PDB entry 9H4P | electron microscopy, 2.44 A resolution | chains B5 and B6 of the 108 polymer chains in the assembly

Chain B5 (and B6):
Name: Tail tube protein
From: Haloferax tailed virus 1
Notes: chain B6 of this document is another copy of the same molecule, construct and numbering; everything in this record applies to it too
UniProtKB: A0A410N6U0 (A0A410N6U0_HFTV1); numbering as in UniProt (aligned over 1-158)
Amino-acid sequence (158 residues; numbered 1 to 158; the number before each row is that of its first residue):
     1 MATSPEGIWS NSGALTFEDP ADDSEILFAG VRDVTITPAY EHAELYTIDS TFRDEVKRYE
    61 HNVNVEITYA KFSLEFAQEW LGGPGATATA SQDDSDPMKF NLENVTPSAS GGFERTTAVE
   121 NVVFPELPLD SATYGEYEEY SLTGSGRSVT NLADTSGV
Not modelled in the structure: 1, 158

How chain B5 and chain B6 interact:
Pairs across the interface (104):
  Leu27(B5) with Ala2(B6); Thr3(B6); Pro5(B6)
  Phe28(B5) with Pro5(B6)
  Ala29(B5) with Pro5(B6), hydrophobic
  Arg58(B5) with Thr51(B6)
  Glu60(B5) with Tyr46(B6); Thr51(B6)
  His61(B5) with Tyr46(B6), hydrogen bond (backbone-side chain); Thr51(B6), hydrogen bond (backbone-backbone); Phe52(B6)
  Ala70(B5) with Gly7(B6)
  Lys71(B5) with Glu6(B6); Gly7(B6)
  Phe72(B5) with Pro5(B6); Glu6(B6), hydrogen bond (backbone-backbone); Ile8(B6), hydrophobic; Phe113(B6); Arg115(B6)
  Ser73(B5) with Pro5(B6)
  Leu74(B5) with Phe113(B6), hydrophobic; Ala153(B6); Asp154(B6)
  Glu75(B5) with Ala2(B6)
  Ala77(B5) with Leu152(B6), hydrophobic
  Gln78(B5) with Leu152(B6), hydrogen bond (side chain-backbone)
  Trp80(B5) with Pro38(B6); Tyr40(B6), hydrophobic; Arg58(B6), hydrogen bond (backbone-side chain)
  Leu81(B5) with Arg58(B6); Leu152(B6), hydrophobic
  Thr89(B5) with Asn151(B6); Leu152(B6), hydrogen bond (backbone-backbone)
  Ala90(B5) with Val149(B6); Thr150(B6)
  Ser91(B5) with His61(B6), hydrogen bond; Ser148(B6); Val149(B6), hydrogen bond (backbone-backbone)
  Gln92(B5) with Tyr40(B6), hydrogen bond (backbone-side chain); Arg58(B6)
  Asp94(B5) with Arg58(B6), salt bridge
  Ser95(B5) with Lys57(B6); Arg58(B6), hydrogen bond (backbone-backbone)
  Asp96(B5) with Lys57(B6), salt bridge; Arg58(B6), hydrogen bond (backbone-side chain)
  Pro97(B5) with His42(B6); Val56(B6); Arg58(B6)
  Lys99(B5) with Glu55(B6), salt bridge; Val56(B6)
  Asn121(B5) with Arg53(B6), hydrogen bond (backbone-side chain)
  Val123(B5) with His42(B6); Val56(B6), hydrophobic
  Phe124(B5) with His42(B6)
  Pro125(B5) with Ala39(B6); Tyr40(B6), hydrogen bond (backbone-backbone); His42(B6)
  Glu126(B5) with Thr37(B6); Pro38(B6); Ala39(B6)
  Leu127(B5) with Thr37(B6); Pro38(B6), hydrogen bond (backbone-backbone)
  Pro128(B5) with Ile36(B6); Thr37(B6)
  Leu129(B5) with Ile36(B6), hydrogen bond (backbone-backbone); Pro38(B6); Arg115(B6), hydrogen bond (backbone-side chain); Thr117(B6); Val149(B6), hydrophobic; Leu152(B6), hydrophobic
  Asp130(B5) with Val34(B6); Thr35(B6); Ile36(B6), hydrogen bond (backbone-backbone); Asn104(B6), hydrogen bond; Arg115(B6), salt bridge; Thr117(B6), hydrogen bond
  Ser131(B5) with Val34(B6)
  Ala132(B5) with Ser10(B6); Asp33(B6); Val34(B6), hydrogen bond (backbone-backbone)
  Thr133(B5) with Ser10(B6), hydrogen bond (backbone-side chain); Arg32(B6); Asp33(B6)
  Tyr134(B5) with Asn11(B6); Arg32(B6), hydrogen bond (backbone-backbone); Asp33(B6)
  Gly135(B5) with Trp9(B6); Asn11(B6), hydrogen bond (backbone-side chain)
  Glu136(B5) with Trp9(B6); Ser10(B6), hydrogen bond (backbone-side chain)
  Tyr137(B5) with Ile8(B6); Trp9(B6); Ser10(B6)
  Glu138(B5) with Ile8(B6), hydrogen bond (backbone-backbone); Ser10(B6); Thr106(B6); Arg115(B6), salt bridge
  Tyr140(B5) with Ile8(B6); Arg115(B6)
  Ser145(B5) with Glu44(B6), hydrogen bond; Arg53(B6), hydrogen bond (backbone-side chain)
  Arg147(B5) with Phe52(B6); Arg53(B6), hydrogen bond (side chain-backbone)
  Ser148(B5) with Phe52(B6)
Interface residues without a listed pair, chain B5 (51 interface residues in all): Tyr40, Tyr59, Asn62, Gly83, Gly146
Interface residues without a listed pair, chain B6 (42 interface residues in all): Ser4

Overview:
Chain B5 and chain B6 form an interface of 51 and 42 residues respectively; the contacts include 28 hydrogen
bonds and 5 salt bridges. Polar pairs include Asp94(B5)-Arg58(B6), Asp96(B5)-Lys57(B6) and
Lys99(B5)-Glu55(B6).
Both chains are Tail tube protein (Haloferax tailed virus 1). Entry 9H4P (Tail of full Haloferax tailed virus
1) was determined by electron microscopy together with 8QPG, 8QPQ, 8QQN, 8QSI, 8QSY, 9FKB, 9H5B and 9H7V from
the same study.
